PDB entry 1NO6 | X-ray diffraction, 2.40 A resolution | chain A

[Chain A]
Molecule: Protein-tyrosine phosphatase, non-receptor type 1
From: Homo sapiens
Notes: EC 3.1.3.48; fragment: PTP1B catalytic domain
Reference sequence: P18031 (PTN1_HUMAN); numbering as in UniProt (aligned over 1-321)
Chain sequence (321 residues; numbered 1 to 321; the number before each row is that of its first residue):
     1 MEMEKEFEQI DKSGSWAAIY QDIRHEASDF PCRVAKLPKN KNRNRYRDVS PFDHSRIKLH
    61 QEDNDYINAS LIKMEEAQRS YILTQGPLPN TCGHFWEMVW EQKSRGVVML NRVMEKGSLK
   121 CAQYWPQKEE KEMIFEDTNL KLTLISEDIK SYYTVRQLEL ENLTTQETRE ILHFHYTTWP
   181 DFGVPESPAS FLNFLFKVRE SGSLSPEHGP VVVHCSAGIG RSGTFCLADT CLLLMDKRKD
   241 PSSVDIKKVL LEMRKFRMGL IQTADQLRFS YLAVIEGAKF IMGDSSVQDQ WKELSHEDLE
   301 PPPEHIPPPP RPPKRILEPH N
Disordered / not traced: 1, 285-321
Residues lining bound ligands: compound 5 (794; 2-[(carboxycarbonyl)(1-naphthyl)amino]benzoic acid): Y46, V49, K120, W179, C215, S216, A217, G218, I219, G220, R221, Q262, T263, Q266
UniProt features mapped onto this chain:
  - active site: C215 (Phosphocysteine intermediate)
  - binding site (substrate): D181, C215 to R221, Q262
  - modified residue: M1 (N-acetylmethionine), Y20 (Phosphotyrosine), S50 (Phosphoserine), Y66 (Phosphotyrosine), C215 (Cysteine persulfide), S242 (Phosphoserine), S243 (Phosphoserine)
  - cross-link: C215 to S216 (N,N-(cysteine-1,S-diyl)serine (Cys-Ser))
  - mutagenesis: S50 (S50A/D: No phosphorylation), D181 (D181A: Substrate-trapping mutant), C215 (C215S: Catalytically inactive mutant; abolishes sulfhydration)

[Overview]
Bound to chain A: compound 5. Curated annotation (UniProt) lists active-site residue C215, 9 substrate-binding
residues and 3 mutagenesis sites.
Chain A is Protein-tyrosine phosphatase, non-receptor type 1 (Homo sapiens); the structure, Potent, Selective
Protein Tyrosine Phosphatase 1B Inhibitor Compound 5 Using a Linked-Fragment Strategy, was determined by X-ray
diffraction together with 1NL9 and 1NNY from the same study.
